4RCJ - chains A and B; structure by X-ray diffraction, 1.60 A resolution.

== Chain A ==
Protein: YTH domain-containing family protein 1
Organism: Homo sapiens
Reference sequence: Q9BYJ9 (YTHD1_HUMAN); residue numbers follow UniProt; this construct covers 365-554
Chain sequence (191 residues; row label = number of the first residue in the row):
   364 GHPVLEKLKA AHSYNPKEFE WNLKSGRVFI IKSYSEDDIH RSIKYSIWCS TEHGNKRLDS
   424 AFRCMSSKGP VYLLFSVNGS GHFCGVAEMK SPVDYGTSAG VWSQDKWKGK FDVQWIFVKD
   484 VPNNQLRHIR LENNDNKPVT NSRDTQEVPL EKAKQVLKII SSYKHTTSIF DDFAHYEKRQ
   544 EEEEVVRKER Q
Not modelled in the structure: 364, 553-554
Differences from the reference sequence: expression tag (364)

== Chain B ==
Molecule: 5-nt RNA strand
Sequence (5 nucleotides; each row starts with the number of its first residue):
     1 GGACU
Modified / non-standard residues: 6MZ (N6-methyladenosine-5'-monophosphate) at position 3

== Chain A / chain B interface ==
Contacting residue pairs (24):
  Lys-395(A) / 6MZ_3(B)  base contact
  Lys-395(A) / C4(B)  hydrogen bond to the phosphate
  Lys-395(A) / U5(B)  salt bridge to the phosphate
  Ser-396(A) / 6MZ_3(B)  hydrogen bond to the sugar
  Tyr-397(A) / G2(B)  stacking on the base
  Tyr-397(A) / 6MZ_3(B)  hydrogen bond to the base
  Asp-401(A) / 6MZ_3(B)  base contact
  Trp-411(A) / 6MZ_3(B)  base contact
  Cys-412(A) / 6MZ_3(B)  hydrogen bond to the base
  Val-440(A) / U5(B)  phosphate contact
  Asn-441(A) / 6MZ_3(B)  hydrogen bond to the sugar
  Asn-441(A) / C4(B)  sugar contact
  Asn-441(A) / U5(B)  phosphate contact
  Gly-442(A) / U5(B)  hydrogen bond to the phosphate
  Trp-465(A) / 6MZ_3(B)  base contact
  Lys-469(A) / 6MZ_3(B)  base contact
  Trp-470(A) / 6MZ_3(B)  stacking on the base
  Thr-503(A) / C4(B)  sugar contact
  Thr-503(A) / U5(B)  sugar contact
  Asn-504(A) / C4(B)  hydrogen bond to the sugar
  Ser-505(A) / C4(B)  hydrogen bond to the sugar
  Arg-506(A) / C4(B)  salt bridge to the phosphate
  Asp-507(A) / 6MZ_3(B)  base contact
  Asp-507(A) / C4(B)  hydrogen bond to the phosphate
Interface residues without a listed pair, chain A (22 interface residues in all): Ser-398, Ser-413, Thr-414, Gln-467, Asn-486

== Overview ==
The interface between chain A and chain B involves 22 residues on one side and 4 on the other, with 9 hydrogen
bonds, 2 salt bridges and 2 aromatic stacking contacts. Polar pairs include Tyr-397(A)/6MZ_3(B),
Cys-412(A)/6MZ_3(B) and Ser-396(A)/6MZ_3(B).
Here chain A is YTH domain-containing family protein 1 (Homo sapiens) and chain B is a 5-nt RNA strand. Entry
4RCJ (Crystal structure of YTHDF1 YTH domain in complex with 5mer m6A RNA) was determined by X-ray
diffraction, deposited together with 4RCM and 4RCI.
